9MLK - chains A and B of the 9 polymer chains in the assembly; structure by electron microscopy, 2.84 A resolution.

Chain A (and B):
Protein: Transmembrane protein
Source organism: Homo sapiens
Notes: chain B of this document is another copy of the same molecule, construct and numbering; everything in this record applies to it too
UniProtKB: Q69384 (ENK6_HUMAN); numbering as in UniProt (aligned over 498-632)
Chain sequence (135 residues; row label = number of the first residue in the row):
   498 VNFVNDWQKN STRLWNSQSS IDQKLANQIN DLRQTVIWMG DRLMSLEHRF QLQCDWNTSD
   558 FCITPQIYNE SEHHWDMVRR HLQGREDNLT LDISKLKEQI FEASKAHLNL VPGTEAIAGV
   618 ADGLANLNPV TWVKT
Unresolved in the structure: 498-501, 547-568, 604-632 (chain B: 498-501, 549-566, 604-632)
What the authors report for this chain:
  - conformationally variable residues: Asn502 to Arg546

How chain A and chain B interact:
Contacting residue pairs (39; chain A residue first):
  Trp512(A) - Leu511(B)
  Trp512(A) - Trp512(B)
  Trp512(A) - Gln515(B)
  Gln515(A) - Gln515(B)
  Asp519(A) - Gln515(B)  hydrogen bond
  Leu522(A) - Leu522(B)  hydrophobic
  Ala523(A) - Leu522(B)
  Ile526(A) - Leu522(B)  hydrophobic
  Ile526(A) - Leu529(B)  hydrophobic
  Arg530(A) - Gln525(B)  hydrogen bond
  Val533(A) - Leu529(B)  hydrophobic
  Val533(A) - Thr532(B)
  Met536(A) - Met536(B)
  Gly537(A) - Met536(B)
  Leu540(A) - Met536(B)  hydrophobic
  Leu540(A) - Arg539(B)
  Leu540(A) - Leu540(B)  hydrophobic
  Leu543(A) - Leu543(B)  hydrophobic
  Glu544(A) - Arg539(B)  salt bridge
  His571(A) - Trp535(B)
  Trp572(A) - Trp535(B)  hydrophobic
  Arg582(A) - Asn524(B)
  Arg582(A) - Gln525(B)
  Arg582(A) - Asp528(B)  salt bridge
  Asp584(A) - Lys521(B)
  Asp584(A) - Gln525(B)
  Leu586(A) - Ile518(B)  hydrophobic
  Leu586(A) - Lys521(B)
  Leu586(A) - Leu522(B)  hydrophobic
  Leu586(A) - Gln525(B)
  Asp589(A) - Ile518(B)
  Asp589(A) - Lys521(B)
  Leu593(A) - Ser514(B)
  Leu593(A) - Gln515(B)
  Leu593(A) - Ile518(B)  hydrophobic
  Gln596(A) - Arg510(B)
  Gln596(A) - Leu511(B)
  Gln596(A) - Ser514(B)  hydrogen bond
  Ile597(A) - Leu511(B)  hydrophobic
Interface residues without a listed pair, chain A (28 interface residues in all): Leu529, Val575, Leu579, Ile590, Glu599, Ala600
Interface residues without a listed pair, chain B (21 interface residues in all): Asn507, Ile526, Val533

Overview:
28 residues of chain A face 21 of chain B across their interface; the contacts include 3 hydrogen bonds and 2
salt bridges. Polar contacts include Glu544(A)-Arg539(B), Arg582(A)-Asp528(B) and Asp519(A)-Gln515(B). The
paper reports conformational variability at Asn502(A).
Both chains are Transmembrane protein (Homo sapiens). Entry 9MLK (Post-fusion HERV-K Envelope Protein in
complex with Kenv-4 Fab) was determined by electron microscopy, deposited together with 9MLA and 9O4F.
